Entry 2HYV (X-ray diffraction, 1.42 A resolution); this record covers chain A.

Chain A:
Name: Annexin A2
From: Homo sapiens
Reference sequence: P07355 (ANXA2_HUMAN); residues 31-338 here = UniProt positions 31-338
Sequence (308 residues; row label = number of the first residue in the row):
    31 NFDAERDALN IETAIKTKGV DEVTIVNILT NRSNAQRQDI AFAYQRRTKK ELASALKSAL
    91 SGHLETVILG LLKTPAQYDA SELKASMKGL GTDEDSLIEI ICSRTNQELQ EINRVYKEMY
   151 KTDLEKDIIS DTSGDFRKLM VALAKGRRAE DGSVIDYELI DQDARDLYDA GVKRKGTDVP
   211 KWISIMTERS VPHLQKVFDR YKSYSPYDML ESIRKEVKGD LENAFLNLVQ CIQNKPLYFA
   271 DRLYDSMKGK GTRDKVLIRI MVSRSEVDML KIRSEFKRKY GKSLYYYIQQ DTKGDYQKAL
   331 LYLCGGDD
Bound ions: Ca2+ site 1: G49, V50, E52; Ca2+ site 2: K87, L90, E95; Ca2+ site 3: G201, R204, G206, E246; Ca2+ site 4: M277, G279, G281, D321; Ca2+ site 5: T282, D321 (together with 2-O-sulfo-alpha-L-idopyranuronic acid, n,O6-disulfo-glucosamine)
Swiss-Prot annotation at these positions:
  - mutagenesis: R77 to K80 (Decreases interaction with PCSK9. Strongly decreases interaction with PCSK9; when associated with K-88)
From the paper describing this entry:
  - binding site for the ligand UAP: K280, G281
  - Ca2+ coordination: T282, D321
  - binding site for 2-O-sulfo-alpha-L-idopyranuronic acid: H93, K323
  - binding site for n,O6-disulfo-glucosamine: H93

In short:
G49, V50 and E52 form the Ca2+ site 1. The Ca2+ site 2 is built by K87, L90 and E95. Curated annotation
(UniProt) lists 2 mutagenesis sites. From the paper: a binding site for the ligand UAP at K280 and G281; a
binding site for 2-O-sulfo-alpha-L-idopyranuronic acid at H93 and K323.
Chain A is Annexin A2 (Homo sapiens); the structure, Human Annexin A2 with heparin hexasaccharide bound, was
determined by X-ray diffraction, deposited together with 2HYU and 2HYW.
